6K1I - chains C and I of the 10 polymer chains in the assembly; structure by X-ray diffraction, 2.75 A resolution.

[Chain C]
Name: Histone H2AX
From: Homo sapiens
UniProt: P16104 (H2AX_HUMAN); residues 0-142 here correspond to UniProt positions 1-143 (UniProt number = residue number + 1)
Amino-acid sequence (146 residues; numbered -3 to 142; the number before each row is that of its first residue; numbers below 1 keep their minus sign (Gly-3 is residue -3)):
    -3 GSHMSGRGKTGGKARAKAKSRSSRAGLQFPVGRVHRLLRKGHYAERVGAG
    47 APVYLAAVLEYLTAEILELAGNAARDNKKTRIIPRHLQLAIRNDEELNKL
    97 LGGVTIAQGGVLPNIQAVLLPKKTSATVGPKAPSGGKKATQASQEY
Disordered / not traced: -3 to 12, 123-142
Differences from the reference sequence: expression tag (-3 to -1)
UniProt features mapped onto this chain:
  - motif: Ser139, Gln140 ([ST]-Q motif)
  - modified residue: Ser1 (N-acetylserine), Lys5 (N6-acetyllysine), Lys9 (N6-acetyllysine), Lys36 (N6-acetyllysine), Ser121 (Phosphoserine), Ser139 (Phosphoserine), Tyr142 (Phosphotyrosine)
  - cross-link (Glycyl lysine isopeptide (Lys-Gly)): Lys13 (interchain with G-Cter in ubiquitin), Lys15 (interchain with G-Cter in ubiquitin), Lys119 (interchain with G-Cter in ubiquitin), Lys127 (interchain with G-Cter in SUMO2), Lys134 (interchain with G-Cter in SUMO2)
What the authors report for this chain:
  - conformationally variable residues: His38
  - post-translational modification sites: Ser139 (citing earlier work)
  - mutagenesis - H38N/G99R: decreased stability

[Chain I]
Molecule: 147-nt DNA strand
From: Homo sapiens
Sequence (147 nucleotides; numbered -71 to 75; the number before each row is that of its first residue; numbers below 1 keep their minus sign (DC-71 is residue -71)):
   -71 CATATATCCCGGTGCCGAGGCCGCTCAATTGGTCGTAGACAGCTCTAGCA
   -21 CCGCTTAAACGCACGTACGCGCTGTCTACCGCGTTTTAACCGCCACTAGA
    29 AGCGCTTACTAGTCTCCAGGCACGTGTGAGACCGGCATATATGGTAC
Ion coordination: Mn2+ site 1 near DG-61 (its only coordinating residue here); Mn2+ site 2 near DG-34 (its only coordinating residue here); K+ near DT-26 (its only coordinating residue here); Mn2+ site 3 near DG-7 (its only coordinating residue here); Mn2+ site 4 near DG27 (its only coordinating residue here); Mn2+ site 5 near DA50 (its only coordinating residue here)

[Interface between chain C and chain I]
Contacting residue pairs (13):
  Lys13(C) - DT-42(I)  salt bridge to the phosphate
  Lys13(C) - DG-41(I)  salt bridge to the phosphate
  Ala14(C) - DT-43(I)  phosphate contact
  Ala14(C) - DT-42(I)  phosphate contact
  Lys15(C) - DT-42(I)  hydrogen bond to the phosphate
  Arg17(C) - DT-43(I)  salt bridge to the phosphate
  Arg20(C) - DT-42(I)  salt bridge to the phosphate
  Gly28(C) - DT-43(I)  phosphate contact
  Arg29(C) - DA-44(I)  phosphate contact
  Arg32(C) - DA-45(I)  sugar contact
  Arg32(C) - DA-44(I)  salt bridge to the phosphate
  Arg42(C) - DA-35(I)  hydrogen bond to the sugar
  Arg77(C) - DA-54(I)  sugar contact
Other interface residues (no listed pair), chain C (11 interface residues in all): Ser16
Other interface residues (no listed pair), chain I (9 interface residues in all): DG-53, DG-37

[In short]
11 residues of chain C face 9 of chain I across their interface, with 2 hydrogen bonds and 5 salt bridges.
Among the polar pairs are Arg42(C)-DA-35(I), Lys15(C)-DT-42(I) and Lys13(C)-DT-42(I). From the paper:
H38N/G99R of chain C reduce stability; a modification site at Ser139(C).
Here chain C is Histone H2AX and chain I is a 147-nt DNA strand, both from Homo sapiens. Entry 6K1I (Human
nucleosome core particle with gammaH2A.X variant) was determined by X-ray diffraction together with 6IPU,
6JXD, 6K1J and 6K1K from the same study.
